7MKK - chains B and C; structure by X-ray diffraction, 2.50 A resolution.

Chain B:
Protein: Small ovary, isoform A
Organism: Drosophila melanogaster
UniProtKB: Q9W3W6 (Q9W3W6_DROME); residue numbers follow UniProt; this construct covers 14-90
Amino-acid sequence (78 residues; row label = number of the first residue in the row):
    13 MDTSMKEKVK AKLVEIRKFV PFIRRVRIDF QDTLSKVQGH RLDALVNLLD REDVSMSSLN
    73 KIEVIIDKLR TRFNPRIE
Not modelled in the structure: 13-15, 89-90
Construct notes: initiating methionine (13)

Chain C:
Protein: Protein panoramix
Organism: Drosophila melanogaster
UniProtKB: Q9W2H9 (PANX_DROME); residue numbers follow UniProt; this construct covers 83-109
Amino-acid sequence (28 residues; each row starts with the number of its first residue):
    82 SMEPKIKEDA DNAMLDSLLA DPFENNSP
Not modelled in the structure: 82-83, 107-109
Construct notes: expression tag (82)
What the authors report for this chain:
  - post-translational modification sites: Lys88 (proposed by the authors, not directly observed)

Chain B / chain C interface:
Pairs across the interface (35; chain B residue first):
  Gln50(B) with Asp102(C), hydrogen bond; Phe104(C)
  Arg53(B) with Ser98(C), hydrogen bond; Leu99(C)
  Ala56(B) with Met95(C)
  Leu57(B) with Met95(C); Leu96(C), hydrophobic
  Leu60(B) with Asp92(C); Met95(C), hydrophobic; Leu96(C), hydrophobic
  Arg63(B) with Lys88(C); Asp92(C), salt bridge
  Asp65(B) with Lys88(C), salt bridge
  Ser67(B) with Glu89(C), hydrogen bond
  Ser69(B) with Glu89(C); Asn93(C)
  Ser70(B) with Glu89(C), hydrogen bond; Asn93(C); Leu96(C)
  Lys73(B) with Asn93(C), hydrogen bond; Asp97(C), salt bridge; Leu100(C)
  Ile74(B) with Leu96(C), hydrophobic
  Val76(B) with Leu100(C), hydrophobic
  Ile77(B) with Leu96(C); Leu99(C), hydrophobic; Leu100(C)
  Lys80(B) with Leu99(C), hydrogen bond (side chain-backbone); Leu100(C), hydrogen bond (side chain-backbone); Asp102(C), hydrogen bond (side chain-backbone)
  Arg84(B) with Pro103(C); Phe104(C); Asn106(C), hydrogen bond (backbone-side chain)
  Phe85(B) with Phe104(C), hydrophobic; Asn106(C)
Other interface residues (no listed pair), chain B (20 interface residues in all): Leu46, Leu54, Leu81
Other interface residues (no listed pair), chain C (15 interface residues in all): Ala101
The authors on this interface:
  - hot spots on chain B (mutagenesis) - K73E/K80E: abolished binding to Protein panoramix (chain C)
  - interface residues, chain C: Leu99(C), Leu100(C)

In short:
20 residues of chain B and 15 residues of chain C are in contact, with 9 hydrogen bonds and 3 salt bridges.
Polar contacts include Arg63(B)-Asp92(C), Asp65(B)-Lys88(C) and Lys73(B)-Asp97(C). From the paper: K73E/K80E
of chain B abolish binding to Protein panoramix (chain C); interface residues Leu99(C) and Leu100(C).
Here chain B is Small ovary, isoform A and chain C is Protein panoramix, both from Drosophila melanogaster.
Entry 7MKK (Crystal structure of Drosophila Panoramix in complex with Sov NTD) was determined by X-ray
diffraction.
